Entry 8WOL (electron microscopy, 2.60 A resolution); this record covers chains B and g of the 60 polymer chains in the assembly.

# Chain B (and g)
Name: Major membrane protein 1
Organism: Mycolicibacterium smegmatis
Notes: chain g of this document is another copy of the same molecule, construct and numbering; everything in this record applies to it too
UniProtKB: A0A653FP42 (A0A653FP42_MYCSM); residues 10-316 here correspond to UniProt positions 1-307 (UniProt number = residue number - 9)
Sequence (316 residues; numbered 1 to 316; the number before each row is that of its first residue):
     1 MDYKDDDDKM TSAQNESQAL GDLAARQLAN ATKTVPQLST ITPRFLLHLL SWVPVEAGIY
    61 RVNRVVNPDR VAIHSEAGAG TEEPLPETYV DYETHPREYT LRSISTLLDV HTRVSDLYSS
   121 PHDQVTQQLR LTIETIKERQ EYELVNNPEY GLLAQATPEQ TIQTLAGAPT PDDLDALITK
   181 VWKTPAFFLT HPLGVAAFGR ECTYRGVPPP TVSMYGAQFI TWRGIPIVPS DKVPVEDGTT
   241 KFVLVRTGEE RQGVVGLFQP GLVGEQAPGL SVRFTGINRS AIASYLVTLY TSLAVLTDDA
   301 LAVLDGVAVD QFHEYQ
Not modelled in the structure: 1-14
Differences from the reference sequence: initiating methionine (1); expression tag (2-9)

# Interface between chain B and chain g
Contacting residue pairs (37; chain B residue first):
  Ser17(B) with Tyr89(g)
  Gln18(B) with Tyr89(g)
  Ala19(B) with Tyr89(g)
  Leu20(B) with Tyr89(g); Val90(g); Asp91(g); Tyr92(g), hydrophobic
  Leu23(B) with Thr94(g)
  Ala24(B) with Tyr92(g)
  Gln27(B) with Arg61(g), hydrogen bond (backbone-side chain); Asn63(g); Glu93(g); Thr94(g); Pro96(g)
  Leu28(B) with Asn63(g); Tyr92(g), hydrophobic
  Thr112(B) with Arg273(g)
  Arg113(B) with Tyr290(g)
  Asp116(B) with Gln259(g); Leu262(g); Arg273(g), salt bridge; Tyr290(g), hydrogen bond
  Leu117(B) with Ala57(g); Gly58(g); Leu101(g); Gln259(g); Tyr290(g), hydrophobic
  Tyr118(B) with Ala57(g); Ile59(g), hydrophobic; Thr100(g)
  Ser120(B) with Glu56(g), hydrogen bond; Ala57(g)
  Gly276(B) with Thr275(g)
  Ile277(B) with Thr275(g)
  Arg279(B) with Leu107(g); Thr275(g), hydrogen bond; Ser284(g)
Also at the interface, not in a pair above, chain B (18 interface residues in all): Ala281
Also at the interface, not in a pair above, chain g (24 interface residues in all): Phe274, Leu286

# In short
Chain B and chain g form an interface of 18 and 24 residues respectively; the contacts include 4 hydrogen
bonds and 1 salt bridge. Among the polar pairs are Asp116(B)-Arg273(g), Gln27(B)-Arg61(g) and
Asp116(B)-Tyr290(g).
Both chains are Major membrane protein 1 (Mycolicibacterium smegmatis). Entry 8WOL (Cryo-EM structure of the
Mmp1 encapasulin from Mycobacterium smegmatis) was determined by electron microscopy, deposited together with
8WON.
